Entry 3RUM (X-ray diffraction, 1.85 A resolution); this record covers chains B and C of the 3 polymer chains in the assembly.

# Chain B (and C)
Molecule: Ristocetin
Source organism: Amycolatopsis lurida
Notes: chain C of this document is another copy of the same molecule, construct and numbering; everything in this record applies to it too
Sequence (7 residues; numbered 1 to 7; the number before each row is that of its first residue):
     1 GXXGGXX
Covalent attachments: covalent link Gly1-MP4_3; covalent link HTY_2-Gly4; covalent link Gly4-OMX_6; glycan linked to Gly4; covalent link Gly5-MDF_7; ristosamine (RST) linked to OMX_6; alpha-D-mannopyranose (MAN) linked to MDF_7
Modified positions: Gly1, Gly4, Gly5 ((2R)-amino(4-hydroxyphenyl)ethanoic acid; GHP); HTY ((betaR)-beta-hydroxy-D-tyrosine) at position 2, MP4 ((2S)-amino(3,5-dihydroxy-4-methylphenyl)ethanoic acid) at position 3, OMX ((betaR)-beta-hydroxy-L-Tyrosine) at position 6, MDF (meta, meta'-di-hydroxy-phenylalanine) at position 7

# Interface between chain B and chain C
Pairs across the interface (9; chain B residue first):
  MP4_3(B) with Gly5(C); OMX_6(C), hydrogen bond (backbone-backbone)
  Gly4(B) with Gly5(C); OMX_6(C)
  Gly5(B) with MP4_3(C); Gly4(C); Gly5(C), hydrogen bond (backbone-backbone)
  OMX_6(B) with MP4_3(C), hydrogen bond (backbone-backbone); Gly4(C)
Also at the interface, not in a pair above, chain C (5 interface residues in all): HTY_2

# Overview
4 residues of chain B face 5 of chain C across their interface; the contacts include 3 hydrogen bonds.
Main-chain hydrogen bonds include MP4_3(B)-OMX_6(C) and Gly5(B)-Gly5(C). Ristosamine is covalently linked to
OMX_6(B). Covalently linked alpha-D-mannopyranose: at MDF_7(B).
Both chains are Ristocetin (Amycolatopsis lurida). Entry 3RUM (New strategy to analyze structures of
glycopeptide antibiotic-target complexes) was determined by X-ray diffraction, deposited together with 3RUN.
